7E4I - chains D and F of the 6 polymer chains in the assembly; structure by electron microscopy, 3.05 A resolution.

[Chain D]
Molecule: Mitochondrial import receptor subunit TOM40
From: Saccharomyces cerevisiae S288c
UniProt: P23644 (TOM40_YEAST); numbering as in UniProt (aligned over 2-387)
Sequence (406 residues; each row starts with the number of its first residue; numbering starts at 0):
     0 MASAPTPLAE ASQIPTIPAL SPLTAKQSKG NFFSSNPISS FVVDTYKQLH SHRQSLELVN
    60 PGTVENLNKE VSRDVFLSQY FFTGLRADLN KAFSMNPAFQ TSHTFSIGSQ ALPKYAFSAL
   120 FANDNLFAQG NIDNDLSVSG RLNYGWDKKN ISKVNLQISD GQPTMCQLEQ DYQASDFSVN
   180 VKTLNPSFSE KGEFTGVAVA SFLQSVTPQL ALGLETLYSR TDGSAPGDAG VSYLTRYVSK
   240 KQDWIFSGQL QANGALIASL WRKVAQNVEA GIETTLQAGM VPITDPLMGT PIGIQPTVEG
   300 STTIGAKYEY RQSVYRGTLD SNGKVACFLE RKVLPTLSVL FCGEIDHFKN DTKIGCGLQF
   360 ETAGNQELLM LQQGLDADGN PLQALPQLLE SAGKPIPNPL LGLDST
Unresolved in the structure: 0-48, 277-294, 374-405
Differences from the reference sequence: initiating methionine (0); expression tag (1, 388-405)

[Chain F]
Molecule: Mitochondrial import receptor subunit TOM6
From: Saccharomyces cerevisiae S288c
UniProt: P33448 (TOM6_YEAST); residue numbers follow UniProt; this construct covers 2-61
Sequence (62 residues; each row starts with the number of its first residue; numbering starts at 0):
     0 MADGMFAMPG AAAGAASPQQ PKSRFQAFKE SPLYTIALNG AFFVAGVAFI QSPLMDMLAP
    60 QL
Unresolved in the structure: 0-26
Differences from the reference sequence: initiating methionine (0); expression tag (1)

[Chain D / chain F interface]
Residue-residue contacts - 26 pairs, chain D then chain F:
  Trp243(D) with Gln50(F)
  Phe245(D) with Phe42(F), hydrophobic
  Ala257(D) with Phe42(F), hydrophobic
  Leu259(D) with Val46(F), hydrophobic
  Arg261(D) with Ile49(F); Met54(F); Asp55(F), salt bridge
  Val263(D) with Met54(F), hydrophobic; Ala58(F), hydrophobic
  Asn266(D) with Leu61(F), hydrogen bond (side chain-backbone)
  Val267(D) with Ala58(F), hydrophobic
  Ile271(D) with Phe42(F), hydrophobic; Gly45(F)
  Thr273(D) with Asn38(F); Phe42(F)
  Thr274(D) with Asn38(F), hydrogen bond (backbone-side chain)
  Leu275(D) with Ile35(F), hydrophobic; Asn38(F)
  Pro295(D) with Pro31(F)
  Val297(D) with Pro31(F), hydrophobic
  Gly299(D) with Asn38(F)
  Ser300(D) with Asn38(F)
  Thr301(D) with Asn38(F), hydrogen bond
  Tyr307(D) with Leu57(F)
  Tyr309(D) with Pro59(F)
  Arg310(D) with Leu61(F)
Other interface residues (no listed pair), chain D (22 interface residues in all): Ser258, Ala269
Other interface residues (no listed pair), chain F (15 interface residues in all): Phe41

[Summary]
The interface between chain D and chain F involves 22 residues on one side and 15 on the other; the contacts
include 3 hydrogen bonds and 1 salt bridge. Among the polar pairs are Arg261(D)-Asp55(F), Asn266(D)-Leu61(F)
and Thr274(D)-Asn38(F).
Chain D is Mitochondrial import receptor subunit TOM40 and chain F is Mitochondrial import receptor subunit
TOM6, both from Saccharomyces cerevisiae S288c; the structure, Cryo-EM structure of the yeast mitochondrial
SAM-Tom40/Tom5/Tom6 complex at 3.0 angstrom, was determined by electron microscopy (same publication as 7E4H).
